Entry 5FK9 (X-ray diffraction, 3.10 A resolution); this record covers chains B and C of the 3 polymer chains in the assembly.

== Chain B ==
Protein: T cell receptor beta chain
Source organism: Homo sapiens
Notes: fragment: immunoglobulin domains, residues 1-243
Chain sequence (243 residues; row label = number of the first residue in the row):
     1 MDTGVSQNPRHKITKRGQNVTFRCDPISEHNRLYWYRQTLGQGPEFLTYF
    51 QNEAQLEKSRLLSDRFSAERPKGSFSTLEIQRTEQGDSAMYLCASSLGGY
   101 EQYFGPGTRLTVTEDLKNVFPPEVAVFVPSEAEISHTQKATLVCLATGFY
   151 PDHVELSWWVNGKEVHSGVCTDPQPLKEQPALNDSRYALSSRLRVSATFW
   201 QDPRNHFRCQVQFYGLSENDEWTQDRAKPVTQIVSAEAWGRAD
Not modelled in the structure: 1, 243
Disulfide bonds: Cys-24/Cys-93, Cys-144/Cys-209

== Chain C ==
Protein: Enterotoxin type A
Source organism: Staphylococcus aureus
Notes: fragment: ob domain and beta grasp domain, residues 25-257
UniProtKB: P0A0L2 (ETXA_STAAU); residues 1-233 here correspond to UniProt positions 25-257 (UniProt number = residue number + 24)
Chain sequence (233 residues; each row starts with the number of its first residue):
     1 SEKSEEINEKDLRKKSELQGTALGNLKQIYYYNEKAKTENKESHDQALQH
    51 TILFKGFFTDHSWYNDLLVDFDSKDIVDKYKGKKVDLYGAYYGYQCAGGT
   101 PNKTACMYGGVTLHDNNRLTEEKKVPINLWLDGKQNTVPLETVKTNKKNV
   151 TVQELDLQARRYLQEKYNLYNSDVFDGKVQRGLIVFHTSTEPSVNYDLFG
   201 AQGQYSNTLLRIYRDNKTINSENMHIDIYLYTS
Not modelled in the structure: 1-11, 46-49, 99-100
Disulfide bonds: Cys-96/Cys-106
Sequence notes: engineered mutation Ala-47 (Phe71 in P0A0L2)
Swiss-Prot annotation at these positions:
  - binding site (Zn(2+)): His-187, His-225, Asp-227

== Chain B / chain C interface ==
Contacting residue pairs (36; chain B residue first):
  Ser-28(B) / Ser-62(C)
  Ser-28(B) / Trp-63(C)  hydrogen bond (backbone-side chain)
  Glu-29(B) / Trp-63(C)
  His-30(B) / Trp-63(C)  hydrogen bond (backbone-side chain)
  Gln-51(B) / Tyr-94(C)
  Asn-52(B) / Trp-63(C)
  Asn-52(B) / Tyr-64(C)
  Asn-52(B) / Gly-93(C)
  Asn-52(B) / Tyr-94(C)
  Glu-53(B) / Gln-28(C)
  Glu-53(B) / Tyr-92(C)
  Glu-53(B) / Gly-93(C)  hydrogen bond (side chain-backbone)
  Glu-53(B) / Tyr-94(C)  hydrogen bond (side chain-backbone)
  Glu-53(B) / Ser-206(C)  hydrogen bond
  Ala-54(B) / Asn-25(C)
  Gln-55(B) / Thr-21(C)  hydrogen bond (backbone-side chain)
  Gln-55(B) / Asn-25(C)  hydrogen bond (backbone-side chain)
  Gln-55(B) / Tyr-205(C)
  Leu-56(B) / Thr-21(C)
  Leu-56(B) / Tyr-94(C)  hydrophobic
  Leu-56(B) / Tyr-205(C)  hydrogen bond (backbone-side chain)
  Lys-58(B) / Thr-21(C)
  Asp-64(B) / Val-174(C)
  Asp-64(B) / Phe-175(C)
  Arg-65(B) / Phe-175(C)
  Ser-67(B) / Phe-175(C)
  Glu-69(B) / Lys-27(C)
  Glu-69(B) / Tyr-32(C)  hydrogen bond
  Arg-70(B) / Gln-28(C)
  Arg-70(B) / Trp-63(C)
  Pro-71(B) / Tyr-32(C)  hydrophobic
  Lys-72(B) / Glu-34(C)
  Gly-73(B) / Trp-63(C)
  Ser-74(B) / Trp-63(C)
  Gln-81(B) / Val-174(C)  hydrogen bond (side chain-backbone)
  Gln-81(B) / Phe-175(C)
Other interface residues (no listed pair), chain B (24 interface residues in all): Asn-31, Glu-57, Phe-66, Glu-79
Other interface residues (no listed pair), chain C (18 interface residues in all): Asn-102, Gln-204
Interface features reported in the paper:
  - specific contacts: Ser-28(B)/Trp-63(C), His-30(B)/Trp-63(C), Glu-53(B)/Tyr-94(C), Glu-53(B)/Gly-93(C), Gln-55(B)/Asn-25(C), Gln-55(B)/Thr-21(C), Leu-56(B)/Tyr-205(C), Glu-69(B)/Tyr-32(C), Gln-81(B)/Val-174(C)
  - interface residues, chain C: Asn-25(C), Tyr-32(C), Ser-62(C), Trp-63(C), Tyr-91(C), Tyr-94(C), Phe-175(C)
  - hot spots on chain C (mutagenesis) - T21A, N25A, Y32A, W63A, Y94A, F175A, Y205A: decreased binding to T cell receptor beta chain (chain B) (from molecular simulation)

== Overview ==
24 residues of chain B and 18 residues of chain C are in contact; the contacts include 10 hydrogen bonds.
Polar contacts include Ser-28(B)/Trp-63(C), His-30(B)/Trp-63(C) and Glu-53(B)/Gly-93(C). The authors report
contacts between Ser-28(B) and Trp-63(C), His-30(B) and Trp-63(C) and Glu-53(B) and Tyr-94(C) among others.
The paper reports that T21A, N25A and Y32A of chain C, among others, reduce binding to T cell receptor beta
chain (chain B); interface residues Asn-25(C), Tyr-32(C) and Ser-62(C) among others; 7 substitutions were
tested in all.
Here chain B is T cell receptor beta chain (Homo sapiens) and chain C is Enterotoxin type A (Staphylococcus
aureus). Entry 5FK9 (Crystal structure of staphylococcal enterotoxin A F47A mutant in complex with a T cell
receptor) was determined by X-ray diffraction together with 5FKA from the same study.
